1I13 - chains A and B; structure by X-ray diffraction, 1.84 A resolution.

== Chain A (and B) ==
Molecule: Hypoxanthine-guanine phosphoribosyltransferase
Organism: Trypanosoma cruzi
Notes: EC 2.4.2.8; chain B of this document is another copy of the same molecule, construct and numbering; everything in this record applies to it too
UniProt: Q27796 (Q27796_TRYCR); residue numbers follow UniProt; this construct covers 1-221
Chain sequence (221 residues; each row starts with the number of its first residue):
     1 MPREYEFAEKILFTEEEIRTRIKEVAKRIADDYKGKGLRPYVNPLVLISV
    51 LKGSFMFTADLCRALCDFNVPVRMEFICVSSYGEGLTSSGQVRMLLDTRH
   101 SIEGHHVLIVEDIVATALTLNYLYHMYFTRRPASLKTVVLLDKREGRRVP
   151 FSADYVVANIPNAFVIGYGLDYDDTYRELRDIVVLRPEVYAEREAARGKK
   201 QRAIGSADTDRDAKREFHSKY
Not modelled in the structure: 1-4, 192-221 (chain B: 1-4, 198-221)
Differences from the reference sequence: engineered mutation Ala-115 (Asp in Q27796)
Bound ions: Mg2+: Asp-171 (together with 1-O-pyrophosphono-5-O-phosphono-ribose)
Residues lining bound ligands:
  - 7HP (7-hydroxy-pyrazolo[4,3-d]pyrimidine): Ile-113, Ala-115, Lys-143, Ala-163, Phe-164, Val-165, Leu-170, Asp-171
  - 1-O-pyrophosphono-5-O-phosphono-ribose (PRP; 1-O-pyrophosphono-5-O-phosphono-alpha-D-ribofuranose): Leu-51, Lys-52, Gly-53, Glu-111, Asp-112, Ile-113, Val-114, Ala-115, Thr-116, Ala-117, Asp-171, Arg-177

== Interface between chain A and chain B ==
Contacting residue pairs - 63 pairs, chain A then chain B:
  Glu-15(A) with Arg-63(B)
  Pro-40(A) with Thr-175(B)
  Tyr-41(A) with Tyr-172(B); Asp-173(B); Thr-175(B); Tyr-176(B), hydrogen bond; Val-189(B); Arg-193(B)
  Leu-51(A) with Leu-51(B), hydrophobic
  Lys-52(A) with Met-74(B), hydrogen bond (side chain-backbone); Phe-76(B)
  Phe-55(A) with Ala-59(B), hydrophobic; Cys-62(B), hydrophobic; Met-74(B), hydrophobic; Phe-76(B), hydrophobic
  Met-56(A) with Cys-62(B), hydrophobic; Arg-63(B)
  Ala-59(A) with Phe-55(B), hydrophobic; Met-56(B); Ala-59(B), hydrophobic
  Asp-60(A) with Arg-63(B), salt bridge
  Cys-62(A) with Phe-55(B), hydrophobic; Met-56(B), hydrophobic; Glu-178(B)
  Arg-63(A) with Met-56(B); Asp-60(B), salt bridge; Arg-63(B); Tyr-168(B); Glu-178(B); Arg-180(B)
  Ala-64(A) with Arg-180(B)
  Cys-66(A) with Glu-178(B); Leu-179(B), hydrophobic
  Asp-67(A) with Arg-180(B), salt bridge
  Pro-71(A) with Glu-178(B)
  Val-72(A) with Glu-178(B), hydrogen bond (backbone-side chain)
  Met-74(A) with Lys-52(B), hydrogen bond (backbone-side chain); Phe-55(B), hydrophobic; Asp-174(B)
  Glu-75(A) with Lys-52(B), salt bridge
  Phe-76(A) with Leu-51(B), hydrophobic; Lys-52(B); Phe-55(B), hydrophobic
  Cys-78(A) with Leu-96(B), hydrophobic
  Leu-96(A) with Cys-78(B), hydrophobic; Leu-96(B), hydrophobic
  His-100(A) with Asp-174(B)
  Tyr-168(A) with Arg-63(B)
  Tyr-172(A) with Tyr-41(B)
  Asp-173(A) with Tyr-41(B)
  Asp-174(A) with Arg-73(B)
  Thr-175(A) with Pro-40(B); Tyr-41(B)
  Tyr-176(A) with Tyr-41(B), hydrogen bond
  Glu-178(A) with Cys-62(B); Arg-63(B); Cys-66(B); Pro-71(B); Val-72(B), hydrogen bond (side chain-backbone)
  Leu-179(A) with Cys-66(B), hydrophobic
  Arg-180(A) with Arg-63(B); Ala-64(B); Asp-67(B), salt bridge
Other interface residues (no listed pair), chain A (38 interface residues in all): Thr-58, Val-70, Arg-73, Leu-95, Arg-99, Arg-177, Val-189
Other interface residues (no listed pair), chain B (37 interface residues in all): Glu-15, Thr-58, Val-70, Leu-95, His-100, Arg-177

== Overview ==
Chain A and chain B form an interface of 38 and 37 residues respectively; the contacts include 6 hydrogen
bonds and 5 salt bridges. Polar pairs include Asp-60(A)/Arg-63(B), Asp-67(A)/Arg-180(B) and
Glu-75(A)/Lys-52(B). Ligands of chain A: compound 7HP and 1-O-pyrophosphono-5-O-phosphono-ribose.
Both chains are Hypoxanthine-guanine phosphoribosyltransferase (Trypanosoma cruzi). Entry 1I13 (Analysis of an
invariant aspartic acid in hprts-alanine mutant) was determined by X-ray diffraction (same publication as
1I0I, 1I0L and 1I14).
